PDB entry 7DBP | electron microscopy, 4.50 A resolution (low resolution: residue-level contacts below are approximate; hydrogen-bond / salt-bridge calls are withheld) | chains C and J of the 11 polymer chains in the assembly

[Chain C]
Name: Histone H2A type 1-B/E
From: Homo sapiens
UniProt: P04908 (H2A1B_HUMAN); residues 0-129 here correspond to UniProt positions 1-130 (UniProt number = residue number + 1)
Sequence (130 residues; each row starts with the number of its first residue; numbering starts at 0):
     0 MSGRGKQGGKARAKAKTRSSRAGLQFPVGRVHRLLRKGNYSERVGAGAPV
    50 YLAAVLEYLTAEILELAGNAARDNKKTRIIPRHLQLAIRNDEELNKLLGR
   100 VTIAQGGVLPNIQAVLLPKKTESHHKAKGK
Disordered / not traced: 0-13, 119-129

[Chain J]
Molecule: 177-nt DNA strand
Sequence (177 nucleotides; each row starts with the number of its first residue; numbers below 1 keep their minus sign (DA-89 is residue -89)):
   -89 ACTTTCAATACATGCACAGGATGTATATATCTGACACGTGCCTGGAGACT
   -39 AGGGAGTAATCCCCTTGGCGGTTAAAACGCGGGGGACAGCGCGTACGTGC
    11 GTTTAAGCGGTGCTAGAGCTGTCTACGACCAATTGAGCGGCCTCGGCACC
    61 GGGATTCTCCAGGGCGGCCGCGTAAGT
Disordered / not traced: -89 to -88

[How chain C and chain J interact]
Residue-residue contacts - 10 pairs, chain C then chain J:
  Lys15(C) with DA46(J)
  Arg29(C) with DC48(J); DG49(J)
  Glu41(C) with DC39(J)
  Arg42(C) with DA38(J); DC39(J)
  Val43(C) with DC39(J)
  Thr76(C) with DC57(J); DA58(J)
  Arg77(C) with DC57(J)
Other interface residues (no listed pair), chain C (8 interface residues in all): Gly44

[In short]
8 residues of chain C and 7 residues of chain J are in contact.
Chain C is Histone H2A type 1-B/E (Homo sapiens) and chain J is a 177-nt DNA strand; the structure, Linker
histone defines structure and self-association behaviour of the 177 bp human chromosome, was determined by
electron microscopy.
